PDB entry 1P28 | X-ray diffraction, 1.70 A resolution | chain A

Chain A:
Protein: pheromone binding protein
Organism: Leucophaea maderae
Reference sequence: Q8MTC1 (Q8MTC1_LEUMA); residues -10 to 118 here correspond to UniProt positions 9-137 (UniProt number = residue number + 19)
Amino-acid sequence (129 residues; each row starts with the number of its first residue; numbers below 1 keep their minus sign (Met-10 is residue -10)):
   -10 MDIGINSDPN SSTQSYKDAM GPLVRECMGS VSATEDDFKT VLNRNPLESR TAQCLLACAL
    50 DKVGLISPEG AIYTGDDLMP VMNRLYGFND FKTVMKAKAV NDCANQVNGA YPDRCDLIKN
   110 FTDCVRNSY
Unresolved in the structure: -10 to -2, 118
Construct notes: cloning artifact (-10 to 0)
Cystine bridges: Cys16-Cys47, Cys43-Cys104, Cys92-Cys113
Small-molecule neighbours: r,3-hydroxybutan-2-one / s,3-hydroxybutan-2-one: Tyr5, Arg33, Leu49, Leu54, Leu74, Tyr75, Lys85, Val89, Phe110, Thr111, Val114

Overview:
Ligands of chain A: r,3-hydroxybutan-2-one / s,3-hydroxybutan-2-one.
Chain A is pheromone binding protein (Leucophaea maderae); the structure, The crystal structure of a pheromone
binding protein from the cockroach Leucophaea maderae in complex with ..., was determined by X-ray diffraction
(same publication as 1ORG and 1OW4).
